PDB entry 5FMP | X-ray diffraction, 2.26 A resolution | chains B and D of the 4 polymer chains in the assembly

[Chain B]
Protein: Hth-type transcriptional repressor kstr
Organism: Mycobacterium tuberculosis
UniProt: P96856 (KSTR_MYCTU); residue numbers follow UniProt; this construct covers 23-220
Amino-acid sequence (205 residues; row label = number of the first residue in the row):
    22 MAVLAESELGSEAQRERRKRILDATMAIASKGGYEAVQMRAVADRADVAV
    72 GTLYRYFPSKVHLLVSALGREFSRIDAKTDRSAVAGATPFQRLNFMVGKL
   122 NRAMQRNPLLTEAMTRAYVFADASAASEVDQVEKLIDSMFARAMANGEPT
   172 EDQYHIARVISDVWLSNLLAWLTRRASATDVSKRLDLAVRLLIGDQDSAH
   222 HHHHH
Not modelled in the structure: 22-31, 215-226
Differences from the reference sequence: expression tag (22, 221-226)
Curated features (UniProtKB/Swiss-Prot):
  - DNA-binding region: Gln59 to Phe78 (H-T-H motif)

[Chain D]
Molecule: 16-nt DNA strand
Sequence (16 nucleotides; numbered 1 to 16; the number before each row is that of its first residue):
     1 TTAGAACACGTTCTAG

[How chain B and chain D interact]
Residue-residue contacts - 9 pairs, chain B then chain D:
  Arg38(B) - DT1(D)  sugar contact
  Arg61(B) - DA6(D)  base contact
  Asp68(B) - DT2(D)  phosphate contact
  Val69(B) - DT2(D)  phosphate contact
  Ala70(B) - DT2(D)  hydrogen bond to the phosphate
  Ala70(B) - DA3(D)  base contact
  Thr73(B) - DT1(D)  hydrogen bond to the phosphate
  Thr73(B) - DT2(D)  hydrogen bond to the phosphate
  Arg76(B) - DT1(D)  hydrogen bond to the phosphate
Other interface residues (no listed pair), chain B (8 interface residues in all): Gly72
Other interface residues (no listed pair), chain D (5 interface residues in all): DG4

[Overview]
Chain B and chain D form an interface of 8 and 5 residues respectively, with 4 hydrogen bonds. Polar contacts
include Ala70(B)-DT2(D), Thr73(B)-DT1(D) and Thr73(B)-DT2(D).
Chain B is Hth-type transcriptional repressor kstr (Mycobacterium tuberculosis) and chain D is a 16-nt DNA
strand; the structure, KstR, transcriptional repressor of cholesterol degradation in Mycobacterium
tuberculosis, bound to the DNA operator, was determined by X-ray diffraction.
